9ERV - chains A and B; structure by X-ray diffraction, 2.25 A resolution.

== Chain A ==
Protein: RelA/SpoT family protein
Sequence (372 residues; row label = number of the first residue in the row):
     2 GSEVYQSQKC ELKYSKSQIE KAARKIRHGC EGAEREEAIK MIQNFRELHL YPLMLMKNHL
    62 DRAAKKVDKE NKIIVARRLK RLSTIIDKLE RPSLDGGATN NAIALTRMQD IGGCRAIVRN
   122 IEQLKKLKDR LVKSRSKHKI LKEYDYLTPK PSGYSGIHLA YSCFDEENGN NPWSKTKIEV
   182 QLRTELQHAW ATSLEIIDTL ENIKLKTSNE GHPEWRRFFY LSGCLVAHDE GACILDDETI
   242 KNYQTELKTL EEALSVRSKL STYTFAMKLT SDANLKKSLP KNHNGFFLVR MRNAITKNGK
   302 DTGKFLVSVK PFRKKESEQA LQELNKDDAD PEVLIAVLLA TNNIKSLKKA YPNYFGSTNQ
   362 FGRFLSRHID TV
Not modelled in the structure: 2-12, 93-102, 297-303, 373
Bound ions: Mg2+: Asp111 (together with ATP)
Ligand contacts: ATP (adenosine-5'-triphosphate): Ala77, Arg78, Arg79, Lys81, Thr85, Lys89, Asp111, Gly114, Cys115, Arg116, Glu180, Gln182, Glu196, Lys207, Ala351, Tyr352
From the paper describing this entry:
  - binding site for ATP: Arg79, Arg116
  - contacts within the chain: Lys269-Tyr355
  - mutagenesis - N275D, K278E: unchanged binding to MCPSEC 27

== Chain B ==
Protein: GP54
From: Bacteriophage sp
Sequence (78 residues; row label = number of the first residue in the row; numbers below 1 keep their minus sign (Met-11 is residue -11)):
   -11 MKHHHHHHGS SGMQDQIDAK VIRRNPELTP GIFKKGIEIT IDLEEMVCYH SGLTWKVKQL
    49 TNTLWSLAGD EHTVMEVI
Not modelled in the structure: -11 to 14, 58-66
From the paper describing this entry:
  - contacts within the chain: Leu31-Trp53

== How chain A and chain B interact ==
Residue-residue contacts (72; chain A residue first):
  Thr200(A) with Pro18(B)
  Leu201(A) with Gly19(B), hydrogen bond (backbone-backbone)
  Asn203(A) with Pro18(B)
  Arg258(A) with Glu26(B)
  Ser259(A) with Gly24(B); Ile25(B); Glu26(B)
  Lys260(A) with Phe21(B)
  Ser262(A) with Ile25(B); Glu26(B); Ile27(B), hydrogen bond (side chain-backbone)
  Thr263(A) with Phe21(B); Lys23(B); Gly24(B); Ile25(B), hydrogen bond (side chain-backbone)
  Tyr264(A) with Phe21(B)
  Phe266(A) with Ile27(B), hydrophobic; Ile29(B), hydrophobic
  Lys269(A) with Ile29(B), hydrogen bond (side chain-backbone)
  Asp273(A) with Leu31(B); Gln47(B), hydrogen bond; Trp53(B)
  Asn275(A) with Gln47(B), hydrogen bond; Asn50(B)
  Leu276(A) with Asn50(B); Trp53(B), hydrophobic
  Ser279(A) with Asn50(B)
  Phe287(A) with Thr17(B)
  Met292(A) with Ile27(B), hydrophobic; His38(B); Leu55(B), hydrophobic
  Gly304(A) with Trp43(B)
  Lys305(A) with Leu55(B); Ala56(B)
  Phe306(A) with His38(B); Trp43(B), hydrophobic; Trp53(B); Ser54(B); Leu55(B), hydrogen bond (backbone-backbone)
  Leu307(A) with Leu48(B), hydrophobic; Trp53(B); Ser54(B)
  Val308(A) with Leu52(B); Trp53(B), hydrogen bond (backbone-backbone)
  Ser309(A) with Thr51(B); Leu52(B)
  Val310(A) with Thr51(B), hydrogen bond (backbone-backbone); Trp53(B), hydrophobic
  Lys315(A) with Glu15(B), salt bridge
  Leu325(A) with Ile20(B), hydrophobic; Lys22(B)
  Asp328(A) with Lys23(B), hydrogen bond (backbone-side chain)
  Asp329(A) with Lys22(B); Lys23(B), hydrogen bond (backbone-side chain)
  Asp331(A) with Lys23(B), hydrogen bond (backbone-side chain)
  Val334(A) with Lys23(B), hydrogen bond (backbone-side chain)
  Leu335(A) with Lys23(B); Gly24(B), hydrogen bond (backbone-backbone)
  Ile336(A) with Lys23(B); Ile25(B), hydrophobic; Ile27(B), hydrophobic
  Ala337(A) with Lys22(B), hydrogen bond (backbone-backbone); Lys23(B), hydrogen bond (backbone-backbone)
  Val338(A) with Ile20(B)
  Leu339(A) with Gly19(B); Ile20(B), hydrogen bond (backbone-backbone)
  Leu340(A) with Pro18(B); Gly19(B)
  Ala341(A) with Thr17(B); Pro18(B), hydrogen bond (backbone-backbone)
  Asn344(A) with Pro18(B)
  Asn360(A) with Thr28(B)
Other interface residues (no listed pair), chain A (47 interface residues in all): Glu202, Leu270, Lys278, Pro312, Leu322, Asn326, Ala330, Ser367
Other interface residues (no listed pair), chain B (29 interface residues in all): Asp30, Cys36, Gly57
The authors on this interface:
  - specific contacts: Leu270(A)-Trp53(B), Leu276(A)-Trp53(B)
  - interface residues, chain A: Lys269(A), Asp273(A), Asn275(A), Lys278(A), Ser279(A)
  - hot spots on chain A (mutagenesis) - N275D, K278E: decreased binding to GP54 (chain B)
  - interface residues, chain B: Gly24(B), Ile25(B), Trp43(B), Gln47(B), Asn50(B)
  - hot spots on chain B (mutagenesis) - G24D (20-fold): decreased binding to RelA/SpoT family protein (chain A)

== In short ==
Chain A and chain B form an interface of 47 and 29 residues respectively, with 18 hydrogen bonds and 1 salt
bridge. Polar contacts include Lys315(A)-Glu15(B), Ser262(A)-Ile27(B) and Thr263(A)-Ile25(B). The authors
report contacts between Leu270(A) and Trp53(B) and Leu276(A) and Trp53(B). From the paper: a binding site for
ATP at Arg79(A) and Arg116(A); N275D and K278E of chain A reduce binding to GP54 (chain B).
Here chain A is RelA/SpoT family protein and chain B is GP54 (Bacteriophage sp). Entry 9ERV (Structure of
Salmonella CapRel bound to Bas11 Gp54) was determined by X-ray diffraction together with 9AXB from the same
study.
